Entry 8TW8 (electron microscopy, 3.50 A resolution); this record covers chains 3 and C of the 8 polymer chains in the assembly.

# Chain 3
Molecule: Replication factor C subunit 3
Organism: Saccharomyces cerevisiae
UniProtKB: P38629 (RFC3_YEAST); residues 9-335 here = UniProt positions 9-335
Amino-acid sequence (327 residues; numbered 9 to 335; the number before each row is that of its first residue):
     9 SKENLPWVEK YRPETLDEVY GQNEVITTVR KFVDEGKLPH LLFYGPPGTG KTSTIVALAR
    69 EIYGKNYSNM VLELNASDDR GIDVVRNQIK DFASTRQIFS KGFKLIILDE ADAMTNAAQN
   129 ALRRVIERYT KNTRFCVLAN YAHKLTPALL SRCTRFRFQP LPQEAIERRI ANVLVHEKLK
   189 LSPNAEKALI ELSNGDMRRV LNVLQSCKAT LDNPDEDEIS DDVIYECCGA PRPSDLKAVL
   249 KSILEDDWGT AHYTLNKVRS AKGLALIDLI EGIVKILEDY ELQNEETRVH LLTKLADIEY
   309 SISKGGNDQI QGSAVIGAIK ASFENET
Curated features (UniProtKB/Swiss-Prot):
  - binding site (ATP): V16 to Y19, R20, Y28, G53 to S61, N148, R206
Metal / ion sites: Mg2+: T60 (together with ATP-gamma-S)
Small-molecule neighbours:
  - ATP-gamma-S (AGS; phosphothiophosphoric acid-adenylate ester), molecule 1: V16, Y19, R20, P21, E26, V27, Y28, P54, P55, G56, T57, G58, K59, T60, S61, N148, L169, R177, M205, R206, L209
  - ATP-gamma-S (AGS), molecule 2: R131, E135, A156, R160

# Chain C
Molecule: Proliferating cell nuclear antigen
Organism: Saccharomyces cerevisiae
UniProtKB: P15873 (PCNA_YEAST); numbering as in UniProt (aligned over 1-258)
Amino-acid sequence (258 residues; row label = number of the first residue in the row):
     1 MLEAKFEEAS LFKRIIDGFK DCVQLVNFQC KEDGIIAQAV DDSRVLLVSL EIGVEAFQEY
    61 RCDHPVTLGM DLTSLSKILR CGNNTDTLTL IADNTPDSII LLFEDTKKDR IAEYSLKLMD
   121 IDADFLKIEE LQYDSTLSLP SSEFSKIVRD LSQLSDSINI MITKETIKFV ADGDIGSGSV
   181 IIKPFVDMEH PETSIKLEMD QPVDLTFGAK YLLDIIKGSS LSDRVGIRLS SEAPALFQFD
   241 LKSGFLQFFL APKFNDEE
Not modelled in the structure: 255-258
Curated features (UniProtKB/Swiss-Prot):
  - DNA-binding region: R61 to R80
  - cross-link (Glycyl lysine isopeptide (Lys-Gly)): K127 (interchain with G-Cter in SUMO), K164 (interchain with G-Cter in SUMO)

# Interface between chain 3 and chain C
Residue-residue contacts - 4 pairs, chain 3 then chain C:
  N77(3) - D124(C)  hydrogen bond
  D99(3) - Y211(C)  hydrogen bond
  S102(3) - F254(C)
  T103(3) - P252(C)
Interface residues without a listed pair, chain 3 (8 interface residues in all): L80, F100, I106, F107
Interface residues without a listed pair, chain C (10 interface residues in all): D42, S43, V45, L126, I128, K253

# In short
8 residues of chain 3 and 10 residues of chain C are in contact; the contacts include 2 hydrogen bonds. Polar
pairs include N77(3)-D124(C) and D99(3)-Y211(C). Chain 3 binds ATP-gamma-S. From UniProt: 17 ATP-binding
residues on chain 3.
Here chain 3 is Replication factor C subunit 3 and chain C is Proliferating cell nuclear antigen, both from
Saccharomyces cerevisiae. Entry 8TW8 (Cryo-EM structure of S. cerevisiae Ctf18-RFC-PCNA complex in Apo state
conformation I) was determined by electron microscopy, deposited together with 9B8R, 8TW7, 8TW9, 8TWA and
8TWB.
